3O1T - chains A and B of the 3 polymer chains in the assembly; structure by X-ray diffraction, 1.48 A resolution.

# Chain A
Molecule: Alpha-ketoglutarate-dependent dioxygenase AlkB
Source organism: Escherichia coli
Notes: EC 1.14.11.-; fragment: N-terminus 11 amino acids truncated AlkB to 216)
UniProt: P05050 (ALKB_ECOLI); residue numbers follow UniProt; this construct covers 12-216
Amino-acid sequence (206 residues; row label = number of the first residue in the row):
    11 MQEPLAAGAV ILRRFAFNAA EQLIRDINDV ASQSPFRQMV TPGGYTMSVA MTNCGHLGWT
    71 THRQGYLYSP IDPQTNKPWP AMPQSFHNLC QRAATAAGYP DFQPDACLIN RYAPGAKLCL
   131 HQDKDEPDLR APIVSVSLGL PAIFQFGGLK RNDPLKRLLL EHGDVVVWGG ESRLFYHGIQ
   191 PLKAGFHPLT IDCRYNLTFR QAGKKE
Not modelled in the structure: 11-12, 215-216
Sequence notes: expression tag (11); engineered mutation Cys129 (Ser in P05050)
UniProt features mapped onto this chain:
  - binding site (substrate): Trp69, Tyr76 to Tyr78, Asp135, Arg161
  - binding site (2-oxoglutarate): Asn120 to Tyr122, Arg204 to Arg210
  - binding site (Fe cation): His131, Asp133, His187
  - mutagenesis: Thr51 (T51A: Slightly reduced activity towards single-stranded DNA containing 1-methyladenine. Reduces affinity for undamaged DNA), Trp69 (W69A: Abolishes activity towards single-stranded DNA containing 1-methyladenine), Tyr76 (Y76A: Reduces affinity for damaged DNA and activity towards single-stranded DNA containing 1-methyladenine), Asp135 (D135A: Abolishes activity towards single-stranded DNA containing 1-methyladenine. Alters substrate specificity, so that the enzyme gains activity towards single-stranded DNA containing 1-methylguanine), Arg161 (R161A: No effect on enzyme activity. Decreases affinity for damaged DNA)
Bound ions: Fe ion: His131, Asp133, His187 (together with succinic acid)
Small-molecule neighbours: succinic acid (SIN): Asn120, Tyr122, Leu128, His131, Ser145, Ser147, Phe154, Leu170, His187, Gly188, Ile189, Arg204, Asn206
What the authors report for this chain:
  - binding site for the 12-nt DNA strand (chain B): Arg210
  - mutagenesis - D135A, D135N, D135S: decreased catalytic activity on 1-meA

# Chain B
Molecule: 12-nt DNA strand
Sequence (12 nucleotides; each row starts with the number of its first residue):
     2 AGGTAAXAXC GT
Modified residues: MDU (3-(hydroxymethyl)thymidine 5'-(dihydrogen phosphate)) at position 8; 2YR (2'-deoxy-N-(2-sulfanylethyl)cytidine 5'-(dihydrogen phosphate)) at position 10

# Chain A / chain B interface
Contacting residue pairs (27):
  Thr51(A) - DA7(B)  hydrogen bond to the phosphate
  Thr51(A) - DA9(B)  sugar contact
  Pro52(A) - DA6(B)  phosphate contact
  Pro52(A) - DA7(B)  phosphate contact
  Gly53(A) - DA7(B)  hydrogen bond to the phosphate
  Tyr55(A) - DA9(B)  phosphate contact
  Tyr55(A) - 2YR_10(B)  sugar contact
  Met57(A) - MDU_8(B)  phosphate contact
  Met57(A) - DA9(B)  phosphate contact
  Met61(A) - MDU_8(B)  base contact
  Trp69(A) - MDU_8(B)  base contact
  Gly75(A) - DA6(B)  sugar contact
  Tyr76(A) - DA6(B)  hydrogen bond to the phosphate
  Tyr76(A) - DA7(B)  sugar contact
  Tyr76(A) - MDU_8(B)  base contact
  Leu118(A) - MDU_8(B)  base contact
  Lys127(A) - 2YR_10(B)  salt bridge to the phosphate
  Leu128(A) - MDU_8(B)  base contact
  Leu128(A) - DA9(B)  phosphate contact
  Cys129(A) - MDU_8(B)  sugar contact
  Cys129(A) - DA9(B)  hydrogen bond to the phosphate
  Cys129(A) - 2YR_10(B)  covalent bond
  Leu130(A) - MDU_8(B)  base contact
  His131(A) - MDU_8(B)  hydrogen bond to the sugar
  Gln132(A) - MDU_8(B)  base contact
  Arg161(A) - DA9(B)  base contact
  Arg210(A) - MDU_8(B)  base contact
Other interface residues (no listed pair), chain A (22 interface residues in all): Thr56, Ser58, Asp133, Asp135
Other interface residues (no listed pair), chain B (6 interface residues in all): DT5

# In short
22 residues of chain A face 6 of chain B across their interface, with 1 covalent bond, 5 hydrogen bonds and 1
salt bridge. Polar contacts include His131(A)-MDU_8(B), Thr51(A)-DA7(B) and Gly53(A)-DA7(B). From the paper: a
binding site for the 12-nt DNA strand (chain B) at Arg210(A); D135A, D135N and D135S of chain A reduce
catalytic activity on 1-meA.
Chain A is Alpha-ketoglutarate-dependent dioxygenase AlkB (Escherichia coli) and chain B is a 12-nt DNA
strand; the structure, Iron-Catalyzed Oxidation Intermediates Captured in A DNA Repair Dioxygenase, was
determined by X-ray diffraction together with 3O1M, 3O1P, 3O1R, 3O1S, 3O1U and 3O1V from the same study.
